PDB entry 8END | X-ray diffraction, 3.54 A resolution | chains A and B

[Chain A]
Protein: Bursicon
Organism: Caenorhabditis elegans
Reference sequence: A0T3A2 (A0T3A2_CAEEL); residues 1-92 here correspond to UniProt positions 29-120 (UniProt number = residue number + 28)
Sequence (92 residues; each row starts with the number of its first residue):
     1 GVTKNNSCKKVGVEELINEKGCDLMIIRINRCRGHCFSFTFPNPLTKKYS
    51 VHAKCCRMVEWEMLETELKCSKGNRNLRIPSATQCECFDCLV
Unresolved in the structure: 1-4
Modified residues: Mse-25 (selenomethionine; parent Met); Mse-58 (selenomethionine; parent Met); Mse-63 (selenomethionine; parent Met)
Disulfides: Cys-8/Cys-56, Cys-22/Cys-70, Cys-32/Cys-85, Cys-36/Cys-87, Cys-55/Cys-90

[Chain B]
Protein: Cys_knot domain-containing protein
Organism: Caenorhabditis elegans
Reference sequence: A7DT38 (A7DT38_CAEEL); residues 1-106 here correspond to UniProt positions 20-125 (UniProt number = residue number + 19)
Sequence (106 residues; each row starts with the number of its first residue):
     1 GKECEFAMRLVPGFNPLRQVDANGKECRGNVELPFCKGYCKTSESGTHGF
    51 PPRVQNSKVCTLVTTSTRKVVLDDCDDGADESVKFVMVPHGTDCECSAVP
   101 LEQHHS
Modified residues: Mse-8 (selenomethionine; parent Met); Mse-87 (selenomethionine; parent Met)
Disulfides: Cys-4/Cys-60, Cys-27/Cys-75, Cys-36/Cys-94, Cys-40/Cys-96

[Chain A / chain B interface]
Residue-residue contacts (64; chain A residue first):
  Asn-5(A) / Tyr-39(B)
  Asn-6(A) / Tyr-39(B)
  Glu-15(A) / His-48(B)  salt bridge
  Arg-31(A) / Ser-43(B)
  Arg-31(A) / Ser-45(B)
  Cys-32(A) / Ser-43(B)
  Cys-32(A) / Glu-44(B)  hydrogen bond (backbone-backbone)
  Arg-33(A) / Lys-41(B)
  Arg-33(A) / Thr-42(B)
  Gly-34(A) / Cys-40(B)
  Gly-34(A) / Lys-41(B)
  Gly-34(A) / Thr-42(B)  hydrogen bond (backbone-backbone)
  His-35(A) / Tyr-39(B)
  His-35(A) / Cys-40(B)
  His-35(A) / Lys-41(B)
  Cys-36(A) / Gly-38(B)
  Cys-36(A) / Tyr-39(B)
  Cys-36(A) / Cys-40(B)  hydrogen bond (backbone-backbone)
  Phe-37(A) / Gly-38(B)
  Phe-37(A) / Tyr-39(B)  hydrophobic
  Ser-38(A) / Lys-37(B)
  Ser-38(A) / Gly-38(B)  hydrogen bond (backbone-backbone)
  Ser-38(A) / Val-59(B)
  Ser-38(A) / Cys-60(B)  hydrogen bond (side chain-backbone)
  Phe-39(A) / Cys-36(B)
  Phe-39(A) / Lys-37(B)
  Thr-40(A) / Cys-36(B)  hydrogen bond (backbone-backbone)
  Thr-40(A) / Val-59(B)
  Thr-40(A) / Cys-60(B)
  Phe-41(A) / Val-11(B)  hydrophobic
  Phe-41(A) / Leu-33(B)  hydrophobic
  Phe-41(A) / Pro-34(B)
  Phe-41(A) / Phe-35(B)  hydrophobic
  Pro-42(A) / Leu-33(B)
  Pro-42(A) / Pro-34(B)
  Pro-42(A) / Leu-62(B)
  Asn-43(A) / Phe-14(B)
  Pro-44(A) / Phe-14(B)
  Pro-44(A) / Leu-33(B)
  Pro-44(A) / Mse-87(B)
  Pro-44(A) / Val-88(B)  hydrophobic
  Leu-45(A) / Phe-14(B)  hydrophobic
  Tyr-49(A) / Thr-61(B)
  Tyr-49(A) / Thr-64(B)
  Tyr-49(A) / Gln-103(B)
  Val-51(A) / Pro-100(B)
  Ala-53(A) / Val-59(B)  hydrophobic
  Cys-55(A) / Thr-42(B)
  Cys-55(A) / Ser-57(B)
  Cys-56(A) / Thr-42(B)  hydrogen bond (backbone-side chain)
  Cys-56(A) / Ser-43(B)
  Cys-56(A) / Glu-44(B)
  Arg-57(A) / Glu-44(B)  salt bridge
  Arg-57(A) / Arg-53(B)
  Arg-57(A) / Gln-55(B)  hydrogen bond
  Mse-58(A) / Glu-44(B)  hydrogen bond (backbone-side chain)
  Arg-78(A) / Thr-47(B)
  Ile-79(A) / Gly-46(B)
  Ile-79(A) / His-48(B)
  Pro-80(A) / Gly-46(B)
  Pro-80(A) / Thr-47(B)
  Pro-80(A) / Pro-52(B)
  Cys-90(A) / Gln-55(B)
  Leu-91(A) / Leu-101(B)  hydrophobic
Also at the interface, not in a pair above, chain A (34 interface residues in all): Ile-17, Lys-48, Trp-61, Leu-77
Also at the interface, not in a pair above, chain B (36 interface residues in all): Lys-58, Val-86, Pro-89, His-104

[Summary]
Chain A and chain B form an interface of 34 and 36 residues respectively, with 9 hydrogen bonds and 2 salt
bridges. Polar contacts include Glu-15(A)/His-48(B), Arg-57(A)/Glu-44(B) and Ser-38(A)/Cys-60(B).
Here chain A is Bursicon and chain B is Cys_knot domain-containing protein, both from Caenorhabditis elegans.
Entry 8END (Crystal structure of LGR ligand alpha2/beta5 from C. elegans in crystal form 1 (SeMet)) was
determined by X-ray diffraction together with 8ENF from the same study.
